Entry 5W7K (X-ray diffraction, 1.99 A resolution); this record covers chain A.

# Chain A
Protein: OxaG
Organism: Penicillium oxalicum
Reference sequence: A0A1B2TT18 (A0A1B2TT18_PENOX); numbering as in UniProt (aligned over 1-288)
Amino-acid sequence (312 residues; each row starts with the number of its first residue; numbers below 1 keep their minus sign (Met-23 is residue -23)):
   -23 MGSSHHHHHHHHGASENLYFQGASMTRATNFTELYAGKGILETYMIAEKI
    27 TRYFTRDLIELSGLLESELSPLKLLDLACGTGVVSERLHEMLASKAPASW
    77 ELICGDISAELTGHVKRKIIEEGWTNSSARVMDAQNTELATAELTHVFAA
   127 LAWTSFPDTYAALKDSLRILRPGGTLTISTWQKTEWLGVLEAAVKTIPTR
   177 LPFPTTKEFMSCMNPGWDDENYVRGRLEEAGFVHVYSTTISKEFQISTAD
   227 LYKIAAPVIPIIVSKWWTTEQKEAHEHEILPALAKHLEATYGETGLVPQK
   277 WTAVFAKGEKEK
Disordered / not traced: -23 to 14
Differences from the reference sequence: initiating methionine (-23); expression tag (-22 to 0)
Ligand contacts: S-adenosylhomocysteine (SAH): Tyr20, Thr27, Ala54, Cys55, Gly56, Val59, Asp82, Ile83, Ser84, Leu87, Met108, Asp109, Ala110, Gln111, Ala126, Leu127, Ala128, Ser131, Phe132
From the paper describing this entry:
  - mutagenesis - Y20A, Y20F: unchanged catalytic activity

# Summary
Chain A binds S-adenosylhomocysteine. From the paper: Y20A and Y20F leave catalytic activity unchanged.
Chain A is OxaG (Penicillium oxalicum); the structure, Crystal structure of OxaG, was determined by X-ray
diffraction, deposited together with 5W7R, 5W7M, 5W7P and 5W7S.
